2WZQ - chains A and C; structure by X-ray diffraction, 2.80 A resolution.

# Chain A
Protein: NS3 protease-helicase
Source organism: Dengue virus
Reference sequence: Q2TN89 (Q2TN89_9FLAV); the construct has insertions or renumbered stretches relative to UniProt, so the offset changes along the chain: 1-173 = UniProt 1475-1647; 175-619 = UniProt 1648-2092
Chain sequence (619 residues; each row starts with the number of its first residue):
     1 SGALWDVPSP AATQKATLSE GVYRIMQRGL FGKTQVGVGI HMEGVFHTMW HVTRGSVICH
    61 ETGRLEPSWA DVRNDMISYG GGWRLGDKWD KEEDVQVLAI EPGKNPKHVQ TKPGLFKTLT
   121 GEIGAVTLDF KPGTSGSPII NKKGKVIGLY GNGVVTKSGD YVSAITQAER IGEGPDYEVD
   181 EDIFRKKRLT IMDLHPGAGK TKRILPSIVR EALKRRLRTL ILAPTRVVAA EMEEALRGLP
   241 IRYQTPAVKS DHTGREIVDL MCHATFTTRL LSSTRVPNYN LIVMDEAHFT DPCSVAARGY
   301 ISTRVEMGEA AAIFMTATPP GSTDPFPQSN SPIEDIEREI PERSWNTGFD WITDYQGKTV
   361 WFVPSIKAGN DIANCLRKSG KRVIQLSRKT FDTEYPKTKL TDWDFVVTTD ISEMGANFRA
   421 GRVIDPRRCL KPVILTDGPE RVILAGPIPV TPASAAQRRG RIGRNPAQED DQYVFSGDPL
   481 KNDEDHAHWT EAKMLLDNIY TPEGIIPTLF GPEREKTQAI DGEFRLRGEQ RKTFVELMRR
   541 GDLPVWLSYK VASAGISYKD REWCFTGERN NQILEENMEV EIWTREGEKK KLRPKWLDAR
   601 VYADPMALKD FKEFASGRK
Not modelled in the structure: 1-19, 28-31, 61-62, 91-93, 119-121, 154-160
Sequence notes: conflict Asp251 (Glu1724 in Q2TN89)

# Chain C
Protein: NS3 protease-helicase
Source organism: Dengue virus
Reference sequence: Q2TN89 (Q2TN89_9FLAV); residues 49-66 here correspond to UniProt positions 1393-1410 (UniProt number = residue number + 1344)
Chain sequence (31 residues; each row starts with the number of its first residue):
    45 GSAMADLSLE KAANVQWDEM ADGGGGSGGG G
Not modelled in the structure: 45-48, 62-75
Sequence notes: conflict Asn58 (Ser1402 in Q2TN89); expression tag (45-48, 67-75)

# How chain A and chain C interact
Contacting residue pairs (40):
  Glu20(A) with Lys55(C), hydrogen bond (backbone-side chain); Asn58(C), hydrogen bond (backbone-side chain)
  Gly21(A) with Ala57(C); Asn58(C)
  Val22(A) with Lys55(C); Ala56(C), hydrogen bond (backbone-backbone); Ala57(C), hydrogen bond (backbone-backbone)
  Tyr23(A) with Leu53(C), hydrophobic; Glu54(C); Lys55(C)
  Arg24(A) with Ser52(C); Leu53(C); Glu54(C), salt bridge; Ala56(C)
  Ile25(A) with Leu51(C), hydrophobic; Ser52(C)
  Met26(A) with Leu51(C); Ser52(C), hydrogen bond (backbone-backbone)
  Gln27(A) with Asp50(C); Leu51(C)
  Phe46(A) with Leu53(C), hydrophobic
  Ser56(A) with Leu51(C)
  Val57(A) with Asp50(C); Leu51(C)
  Ile58(A) with Leu51(C); Ser52(C); Leu53(C), hydrophobic
  Cys59(A) with Leu51(C), hydrogen bond (backbone-backbone); Ser52(C); Leu53(C)
  Gln96(A) with Trp61(C)
  Leu98(A) with Asn58(C)
  Ile100(A) with Ala56(C), hydrophobic
  His108(A) with Gln60(C); Trp61(C)
  Ile140(A) with Val59(C), hydrophobic; Gln60(C)
  Lys142(A) with Trp61(C)
  Lys143(A) with Trp61(C)
  Gly144(A) with Val59(C)
Other interface residues (no listed pair), chain A (27 interface residues in all): Ile40, Thr53, Leu65, Pro106, Lys145, Val146

# Overview
27 residues of chain A face 12 of chain C across their interface, with 6 hydrogen bonds and 1 salt bridge.
Polar pairs include Arg24(A)-Glu54(C), Glu20(A)-Lys55(C) and Glu20(A)-Asn58(C).
Chain A is NS3 protease-helicase and chain C is NS3 protease-helicase, both from Dengue virus; the structure,
Insertion Mutant E173GP174 of the NS3 protease-helicase from dengue virus, was determined by X-ray diffraction
(same publication as 2WHX).
